PDB entry 8HLQ | X-ray diffraction, 2.70 A resolution | chain A

[Chain A]
Protein: Poly [ADP-ribose] polymerase 2
Organism: Homo sapiens
Notes: EC 2.4.2.30, 2.4.2.-
Reference sequence: Q9UGN5 (PARP2_HUMAN); numbering as in UniProt (aligned over 230-581)
Chain sequence (353 residues; row label = number of the first residue in the row):
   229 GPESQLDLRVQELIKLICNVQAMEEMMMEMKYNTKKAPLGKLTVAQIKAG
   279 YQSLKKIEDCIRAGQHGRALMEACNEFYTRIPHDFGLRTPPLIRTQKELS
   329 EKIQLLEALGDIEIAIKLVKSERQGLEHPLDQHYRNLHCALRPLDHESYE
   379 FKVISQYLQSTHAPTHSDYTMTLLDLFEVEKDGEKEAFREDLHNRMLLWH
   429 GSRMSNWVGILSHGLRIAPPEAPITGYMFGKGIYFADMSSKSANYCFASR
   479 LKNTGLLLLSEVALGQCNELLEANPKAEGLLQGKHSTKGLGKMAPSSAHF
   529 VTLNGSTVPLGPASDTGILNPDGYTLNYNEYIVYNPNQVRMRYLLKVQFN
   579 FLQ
Construct notes: expression tag (229); engineered mutation S349 (Thr in Q9UGN5), R351 (Leu in Q9UGN5), G353 (Ser in Q9UGN5), L354 (Pro in Q9UGN5)
Curated features (UniProtKB/Swiss-Prot):
  - active site: E558 (For poly [ADP-ribose] polymerase activity)
  - binding site (NAD(+)): H428 to S430, G437, R444, S470
  - modified residue: S232 (Phosphoserine)
  - mutagenesis: E286 (E286A/R: Increased DNA-induced ADP-ribosyltransferase activity), G338 (G338A: Does not affect DNA-induced ADP-ribosyltransferase activity), H394 (H394A: Strongly reduced serine ADP-ribosylation, caused by abolished interaction with HPF1), H428 (H428A: Abolished trapping at DNA damage sites upon binding to PARP inhibitors (PARPi)), E558 (E558A: Abolished poly [ADP-ribose] polymerase activity without affecting localization to DNA damage sites)
Residues lining bound ligands: Niraparib (3JD; 2-{4-[(3S)-piperidin-3-yl]phenyl}-2H-indazole-7-carboxamide): S328, I331, Q332, E335, W427, H428, G429, T453, G454, Y455, Y462, F463, A464, K469, S470, Y473, E558

[Overview]
Ligands of chain A: Niraparib. From UniProt: active-site residue E558, 6 NAD+-binding residues and 5
mutagenesis sites.
Chain A is Poly [ADP-ribose] polymerase 2 (Homo sapiens); the structure, Mutated human ADP-ribosyltransferase
2 (PARP2) catalytic domain bound to Niraparib (MK-4827), was determined by X-ray diffraction together with
8HKN, 8HKO, 8HKS, 8HLJ and 8HLR from the same study.
